2ZTV - chains A and C of the 4 polymer chains in the assembly; structure by X-ray diffraction, 1.95 A resolution.

Chain A (and C):
Molecule: D(-)-3-hydroxybutyrate dehydrogenase
From: Pseudomonas fragi
Notes: EC 1.1.1.30; chain C of this document is another copy of the same molecule, construct and numbering; everything in this record applies to it too
UniProt: Q5KST5 (Q5KST5_PSEFR); residues 1-260 here = UniProt positions 1-260
Amino-acid sequence (260 residues; each row starts with the number of its first residue):
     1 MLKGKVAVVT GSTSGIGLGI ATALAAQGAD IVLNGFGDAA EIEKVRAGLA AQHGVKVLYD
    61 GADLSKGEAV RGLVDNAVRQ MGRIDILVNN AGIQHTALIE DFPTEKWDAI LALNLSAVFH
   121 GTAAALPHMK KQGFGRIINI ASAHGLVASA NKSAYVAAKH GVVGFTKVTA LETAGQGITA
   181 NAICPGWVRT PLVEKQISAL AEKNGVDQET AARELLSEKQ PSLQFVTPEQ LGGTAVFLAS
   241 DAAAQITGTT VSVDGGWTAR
Bound ions: Mg2+: R260 (shared with 1 residue of chain D)
Residues lining bound ligands: NAD (nicotinamide-adenine-dinucleotide): G11, S12, T13, S14, G15, I16, G17, N34, G35, F36, A62, D63, L64, S65, N90, A91, G92, I93, L113, I140, A141, S142, Y155, K159, P185, G186, W187, V188, T190, P191, L192, V193
From the paper describing this entry:
  - conformationally variable residues (order/disorder transition): L200 to N204
  - catalytic residues: Y155
  - mutagenesis - Q94A, H144A, K152E, K152Q, K152R, W187A, W187F, W187T, W187Y, T190A, T190C, T190S, Q196A, Q196E, Q196N, L215A, W257F, W257Y: decreased catalytic activity
  - mutagenesis - K152A, Y155F, W257A: abolished catalytic activity
  - mutagenesis - L215V: decreased catalytic activity on D-3-HB
  - mutagenesis - L215V: unchanged catalytic activity on NAD
  - mutagenesis - Y155F: abolished binding to D-3-HB

Chain A / chain C interface:
Pairs across the interface (74):
  R71(A) - T104(C)
  A97(A) - E172(C)
  L98(A) - E172(C)
  I99(A) - F119(C)
  I99(A) - T122(C)
  I99(A) - A123(C)
  I99(A) - L126(C)  hydrophobic
  I99(A) - F165(C)  hydrophobic
  I99(A) - T169(C)
  I99(A) - E172(C)  hydrogen bond (backbone-side chain)
  E100(A) - A123(C)
  E100(A) - L126(C)
  E100(A) - P127(C)
  E100(A) - K130(C)  salt bridge
  F102(A) - F119(C)
  T104(A) - R71(C)
  T104(A) - H120(C)
  W107(A) - S116(C)  hydrogen bond
  W107(A) - F119(C)  hydrophobic
  W107(A) - F165(C)  hydrophobic
  L111(A) - S116(C)
  S116(A) - W107(C)  hydrogen bond
  S116(A) - L111(C)
  F119(A) - I99(C)
  F119(A) - F102(C)
  F119(A) - W107(C)  hydrophobic
  H120(A) - T104(C)
  A123(A) - I99(C)
  A123(A) - E100(C)
  L126(A) - I99(C)  hydrophobic
  L126(A) - E100(C)
  P127(A) - E100(C)
  K130(A) - E100(C)  salt bridge
  L146(A) - K167(C)  hydrogen bond (backbone-side chain)
  A148(A) - K167(C)
  A148(A) - V168(C)
  A148(A) - L171(C)
  S149(A) - V168(C)
  S149(A) - L171(C)
  A150(A) - L171(C)
  A150(A) - E172(C)
  N151(A) - V168(C)
  N151(A) - E172(C)  hydrogen bond (backbone-side chain)
  S153(A) - F165(C)
  S153(A) - V168(C)
  V156(A) - G164(C)
  V156(A) - V168(C)  hydrophobic
  A157(A) - G161(C)
  H160(A) - H160(C)
  H160(A) - G164(C)
  H160(A) - K167(C)  hydrogen bond
  G161(A) - A157(C)
  G164(A) - V156(C)
  G164(A) - H160(C)
  F165(A) - I99(C)  hydrophobic
  F165(A) - W107(C)  hydrophobic
  F165(A) - S153(C)
  K167(A) - L146(C)  hydrogen bond (side chain-backbone)
  K167(A) - A148(C)
  K167(A) - H160(C)  hydrogen bond
  V168(A) - A148(C)  hydrophobic
  V168(A) - S149(C)
  V168(A) - N151(C)
  V168(A) - S153(C)
  V168(A) - V156(C)  hydrophobic
  T169(A) - I99(C)
  L171(A) - A148(C)
  L171(A) - S149(C)
  L171(A) - A150(C)
  E172(A) - A97(C)
  E172(A) - L98(C)
  E172(A) - I99(C)  hydrogen bond (side chain-backbone)
  E172(A) - A150(C)
  E172(A) - N151(C)  hydrogen bond (side chain-backbone)
Other interface residues (no listed pair), chain A (38 interface residues in all): L115, T122, V147, K152, V163
Other interface residues (no listed pair), chain C (38 interface residues in all): L115, V147, K152, V163

In short:
Chain A and chain C each contribute 38 residues to their interface; the contacts include 10 hydrogen bonds and
2 salt bridges. Polar pairs include E100(A)-K130(C), I99(A)-E172(C) and W107(A)-S116(C). The paper reports the
catalytic residue Y155(A); Q94A, H144A and K152E of chain A, among others, reduce catalytic activity; 22
substitutions were tested in all.
Both chains are D(-)-3-hydroxybutyrate dehydrogenase (Pseudomonas fragi). Entry 2ZTV (The binary complex of
D-3-hydroxybutyrate dehydrogenase with NAD+) was determined by X-ray diffraction, deposited together with
2ZTL, 2ZTM and 2ZTU.
